5CFV - chain A; structure by X-ray diffraction, 1.80 A resolution.

# Chain A
Molecule: Maltose-binding periplasmic protein, PilA fusion protein
Organism: Escherichia coli
Reference sequence: P0AEX9 (MALE_ECOLI); residues 1-366 here correspond to UniProt positions 27-392 (UniProt number = residue number + 26)
Amino-acid sequence (495 residues; numbered 0 to 1146; 652 numbers in that range are skipped by the numbering (no residue carries them; nothing is unmodelled there); the number before each row is that of its first residue; numbering starts at 0):
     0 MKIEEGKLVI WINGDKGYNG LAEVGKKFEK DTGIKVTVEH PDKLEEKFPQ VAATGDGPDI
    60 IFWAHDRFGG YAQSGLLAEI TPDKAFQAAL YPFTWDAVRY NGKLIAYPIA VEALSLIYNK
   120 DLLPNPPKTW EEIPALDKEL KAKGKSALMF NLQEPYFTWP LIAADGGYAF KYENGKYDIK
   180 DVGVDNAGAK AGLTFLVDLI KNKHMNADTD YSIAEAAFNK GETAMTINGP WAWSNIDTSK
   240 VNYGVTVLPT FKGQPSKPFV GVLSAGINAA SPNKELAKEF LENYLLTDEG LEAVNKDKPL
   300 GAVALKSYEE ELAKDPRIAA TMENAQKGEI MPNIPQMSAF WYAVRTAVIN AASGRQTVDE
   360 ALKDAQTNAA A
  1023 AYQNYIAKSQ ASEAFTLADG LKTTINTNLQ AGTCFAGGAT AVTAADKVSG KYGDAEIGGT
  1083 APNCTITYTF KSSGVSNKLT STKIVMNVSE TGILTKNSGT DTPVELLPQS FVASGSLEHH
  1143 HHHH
Not modelled in the structure: 0-1, 1138-1146
Sequence notes: initiating methionine (0); engineered mutation Ala87 (Asp113 in P0AEX9), Ala88 (Lys114 in P0AEX9)
Disulfide bonds: Cys1056-Cys1086
Bound ions: Mg2+ near Asp120 (its only coordinating residue here)

# Summary
Chain A is Maltose-binding periplasmic protein, PilA fusion protein (Escherichia coli); the structure, Fusion
of Maltose-binding Protein and PilA from Acinetobacter nosocomialis M2, was determined by X-ray diffraction
together with 5IHJ from the same study.
